7BQX - chains 2 and W of the 19 polymer chains in the assembly; structure by electron microscopy, 4.20 A resolution (low resolution: residue-level contacts below are approximate; hydrogen-bond / salt-bridge calls are withheld).

[Chain 2]
Name: Small capsomere-interacting protein
From: Epstein-Barr virus (strain B95-8)
UniProtKB: P14348 (SCP_EBVB9); numbering as in UniProt (aligned over 1-176)
Amino-acid sequence (176 residues; each row starts with the number of its first residue):
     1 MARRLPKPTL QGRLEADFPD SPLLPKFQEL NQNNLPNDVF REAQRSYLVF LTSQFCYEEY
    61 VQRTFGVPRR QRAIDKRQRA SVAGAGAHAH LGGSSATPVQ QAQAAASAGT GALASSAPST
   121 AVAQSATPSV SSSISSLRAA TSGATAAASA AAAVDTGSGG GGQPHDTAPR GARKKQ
Disordered / not traced: 1, 76-176

[Chain W]
Name: Major capsid protein
From: Epstein-Barr virus (strain B95-8)
UniProtKB: P03226 (MCP_EBVB9); residues 1-1381 here = UniProt positions 1-1381
Amino-acid sequence (1381 residues; each row starts with the number of its first residue):
     1 MASNEGVENR PFPYLTVDAD LLSNLRQSAA EGLFHSFDLL VGKDAREAGI KFEVLLGVYT
    61 NAIQYVRFLE TALAVSCVNT EFKDLSRMID GKIQFRISVP TIAHGDGRRP SKQRTFIVVK
   121 NCHKHHISTE MELSMLDLEI LHSIPETPVE YAEYVGAVKT VASALQFGVD ALERGLINTV
   181 LSVKLRHAPP MFILQTLADP TFTERGFSKT VKSDLIAMFK RHLLEHSFFL DRAENMGSGF
   241 SQYVRSRLSE MVAAVSGESV LKGVSTYTTA KGGEPVGGVF IVTDNVLRQL LTFLGEEADN
   301 QIMGPSSYAS FVVRGENLVT AVSYGRVMRT FEHFMARIVD SPEKAGSTKS DLPAVAAGVE
   361 DQPRVPISAA VIKLGNHAVA VESLQKMYND TQSPYPLNRR MQYSYYFPVG LFMPNPKYTT
   421 SAAIKMLDNP TQQLPVEAWI VNKNNLLLAF NLQNALKVLC HPRLHTPAHT LNSLNAAPAP
   481 RDRRETYSLQ HRRPNHMNVL VIVDEFYDNK YAAPVTDIAL KCGLPTEDFL HPSNYDLLRL
   541 ELHPLYDIYI GRDAGERARH RAVHRLMVGN LPTPLAPAAF QEARGQQFET ATSLAHVVDQ
   601 AVIETVQDTA YDTAYPAFFY VVEAMIHGFE EKFVMNVPLV SLCINTYWER SGRLAFVNSF
   661 SMIKFICRHL GNNAISKEAY SMYRKIYGEL IALEQALMRL AGSDVVGDES VGQYVCALLD
   721 PNLLPPVAYT DIFTHLLTVS DRAPQIIIGN EVYADTLAAP QFIERVGNMD EMAAQFVALY
   781 GYRVNGDHDH DFRLHLGPYV DEGHADVLEK IFYYVFLPTC TNAHMCGLGV DFQHVAQTLA
   841 YNGPAFSHHF TRDEDILDNL ENGTLRDLLE ISDLRPTVGM IRDLSASFMT CPTFTRAVRV
   901 SVDNDVTQQL APNPADKRTE QTVLVNGLVA FAFSERTRAV TQCLFHAIPF HMFYGDPRVA
   961 ATMHQDVATF VMRNPQQRAV EAFNRPEQLF AEYREWHRSP MGKYAAECLP SLVSISGMTA
  1021 MHIKMSPMAY IAQAKLKIHP GVAMTVVRTD EILSENILFS SRASTSMFIG TPNVSRREAR
  1081 VDAVTFEVHH EMASIDTGLS YSSTMTPARV AAITTDMGIH TQDFFSVFPA EAFGNQQVND
  1141 YIKAKVGAQR NGTLLRDPRT YLAGMTNVNG APGLCHGQQA TCEIIVTPVT ADVAYFQKSN
  1201 SPRGRAACVV SCENYNQEVA EGLIYDHSRP DAAYEYRSTV NPWASQLGSL GDIMYNSSYR
  1261 QTAVPGLYSP CRAFFNKEEL LRNNRGLYNM VNEYSQRLGG HPATSNTEVQ FVVIAGTDVF
  1321 LEQPCSFLQE AFPALSASSR ALIDEFMSVK QTHAPIHYGH YIIEEVAPVR RILKFGNKVV
  1381 F
Disordered / not traced: 1-4, 105-112, 338-344, 785-787, 1150-1178
Construct notes: conflict Ile89 (Thr in P03226)

[Interface between chain 2 and chain W]
Pairs across the interface (76; chain 2 residue first):
  Ala2(2) with Val501(W); Asp789(W)
  Arg3(2) with Val501(W)
  Arg4(2) with Leu500(W); Asp831(W); Gln833(W); His834(W); Phe894(W)
  Leu5(2) with Leu500(W); Val830(W); Asp831(W); His834(W); Gln942(W); Cys943(W); Leu944(W); Phe945(W); His946(W)
  Pro6(2) with His834(W); Gln942(W); Cys943(W)
  Lys7(2) with His834(W); Cys943(W)
  Pro8(2) with His834(W); Thr838(W); Cys943(W)
  Thr9(2) with Gly863(W); Thr864(W)
  Leu10(2) with Gln837(W); Thr838(W); Tyr841(W)
  Gln11(2) with Glu861(W); Asn862(W)
  Arg13(2) with Tyr841(W)
  Leu14(2) with Tyr841(W); Asn842(W); Phe846(W); Glu861(W)
  Phe18(2) with Ser847(W); Phe850(W)
  Asp20(2) with His849(W)
  Glu42(2) with His834(W); Gln837(W)
  Ala43(2) with Tyr780(W)
  Arg45(2) with Gln837(W); Tyr841(W)
  Ser46(2) with Tyr780(W); Val784(W)
  Tyr47(2) with Tyr780(W)
  Leu48(2) with Tyr841(W); Phe846(W)
  Val49(2) with Ala836(W); Ala840(W); Phe888(W)
  Phe50(2) with Phe776(W); Val777(W); Tyr780(W); Met889(W)
  Ser53(2) with Ser885(W); Ala886(W); Phe888(W); Met889(W)
  Gln54(2) with Met889(W)
  Phe55(2) with His848(W)
  Cys56(2) with His848(W); Arg882(W); Ala886(W)
  Tyr57(2) with Met769(W); Phe776(W); Ala886(W)
  Glu59(2) with His848(W); Arg852(W); Arg882(W)
  Tyr60(2) with Met635(W); Asp883(W)
  Arg63(2) with Arg852(W); Asp883(W)
Other interface residues (no listed pair), chain 2 (32 interface residues in all): Ser21, Thr52
Other interface residues (no listed pair), chain W (46 interface residues in all): Asn498, Asp770, Gly829, Gly843, Ala845

[In short]
The interface between chain 2 and chain W involves 32 residues on one side and 46 on the other.
Chain 2 is Small capsomere-interacting protein and chain W is Major capsid protein, both from Epstein-Barr
virus (strain B95-8); the structure, Epstein-Barr virus, C5 portal vertex, was determined by electron
microscopy, deposited together with 7BQT, 7BR7, 7BR8 and 7BSI.
